Entry 3HEN (X-ray diffraction, 1.90 A resolution); this record covers chain A.

== Chain A ==
Protein: Myoglobin
Source organism: Equus caballus
Reference sequence: P68082 (MYG_HORSE); residues 1-153 here correspond to UniProt positions 2-154 (UniProt number = residue number + 1)
Chain sequence (153 residues; numbered 1 to 153; the number before each row is that of its first residue):
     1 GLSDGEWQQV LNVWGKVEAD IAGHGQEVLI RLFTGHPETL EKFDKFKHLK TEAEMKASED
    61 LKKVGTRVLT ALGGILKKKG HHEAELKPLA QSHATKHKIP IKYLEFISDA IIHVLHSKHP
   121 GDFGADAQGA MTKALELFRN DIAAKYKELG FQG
Sequence notes: engineered mutation Val-64 (His65 in P68082), Arg-67 (Val68 in P68082)
Bound ions: heme Fe near His-93 (its only coordinating residue here)
Residues lining bound ligands: heme (HEM): Leu-32, Thr-39, Lys-42, Phe-43, Lys-45, Val-64, Arg-67, Val-68, Ala-71, Leu-72, Leu-89, Ser-92, His-93, His-97, Ile-99, Tyr-103, Leu-104, Ile-107, Ile-111, Phe-138
UniProt features mapped onto this chain:
  - binding site (heme b): His-93
  - modified residue: Ser-3 (Phosphoserine)

== Overview ==
Ligands of chain A: heme. Curated annotation (UniProt) lists heme b-binding residue His-93.
Chain A is Myoglobin (Equus caballus); the structure, Ferric Horse Heart Myoglobin; H64V/V67R Mutant, was
determined by X-ray diffraction (same publication as 3HC9, 3HEO and 3HEP).
